3HDE - chains A and B; structure by X-ray diffraction, 1.95 A resolution.

# Chain A (and B)
Name: Lysozyme
Organism: Enterobacteria phage P21
Notes: EC 3.2.1.17; chain B of this document is another copy of the same molecule, construct and numbering; everything in this record applies to it too
UniProt: P27359 (LYS_BPP21); residue numbers follow UniProt; this construct covers 1-165
Chain sequence (165 residues; row label = number of the first residue in the row):
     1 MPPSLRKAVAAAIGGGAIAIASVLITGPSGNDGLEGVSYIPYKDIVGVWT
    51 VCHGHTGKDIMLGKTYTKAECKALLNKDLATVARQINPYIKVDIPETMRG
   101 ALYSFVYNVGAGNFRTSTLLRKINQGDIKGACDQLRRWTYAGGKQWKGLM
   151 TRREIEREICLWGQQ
UniProt features mapped onto this chain:
  - active site (Proton donor/acceptor): E35, D44
Disulfides: C52-C71, C132-C160
From the paper describing this entry:
  - catalytic residues: E35, D44, T50
  - contacts within the chain: E35-R152 (salt bridge)
  - mutagenesis - G14L/G15L: abolished localization
  - conformationally variable residues: E35

# Chain A / chain B interface
Residue-residue contacts (20):
  G33(A) with K43(B), hydrogen bond (backbone-side chain)
  L34(A) with K43(B), hydrogen bond (backbone-side chain)
  E35(A) with I45(B)
  G36(A) with K43(B)
  Y42(A) with V37(B); Y42(B), hydrophobic
  K43(A) with G33(B), hydrogen bond (side chain-backbone); L34(B); G36(B)
  I45(A) with N108(B); L149(B)
  V46(A) with W146(B), hydrophobic; G148(B); L149(B)
  N108(A) with I45(B)
  N113(A) with G142(B)
  W146(A) with V46(B), hydrophobic
  G148(A) with V46(B)
  L149(A) with I45(B); V46(B), hydrophobic
Other interface residues (no listed pair), chain A (17 interface residues in all): V37, G47, W49, G142
Other interface residues (no listed pair), chain B (18 interface residues in all): N31, G47, V48, N113, A141

# Summary
17 residues of chain A face 18 of chain B across their interface; the contacts include 3 hydrogen bonds. Polar
contacts include G33(A)-K43(B) and L34(A)-K43(B). Curated annotation (UniProt) lists active-site residues
E35(A) and D44(A) on chain A. The paper reports catalytic residues E35(A), D44(A) and T50(A); G14L/G15L of
chain A abolish localization.
Chain A and chain B are both Lysozyme (Enterobacteria phage P21); the structure, Crystal structure of
full-length endolysin R21 from phage 21, was determined by X-ray diffraction, deposited together with 3HDF.
